5AV6 - chains D and J of the 10 polymer chains in the assembly; structure by X-ray diffraction, 2.20 A resolution.

== Chain D ==
Molecule: Histone H2B type 1-J
From: Homo sapiens
UniProt: P06899 (H2B1J_HUMAN); residues 0-125 here correspond to UniProt positions 1-126 (UniProt number = residue number + 1)
Sequence (129 residues; numbered -3 to 125; the number before each row is that of its first residue; numbers below 1 keep their minus sign (Gly-3 is residue -3)):
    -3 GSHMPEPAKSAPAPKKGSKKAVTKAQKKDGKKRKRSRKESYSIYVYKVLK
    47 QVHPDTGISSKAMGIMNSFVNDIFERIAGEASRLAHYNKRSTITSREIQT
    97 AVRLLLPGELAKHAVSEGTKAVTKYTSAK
Disordered / not traced: -3 to 28
Construct notes: expression tag (-3 to -1)
Bound ions: Mn2+: Val48 (shared with 1 residue of chain E)

== Chain J ==
Molecule: 147-nt DNA strand
Sequence (147 nucleotides; numbered -73 to 73; the number before each row is that of its first residue; numbers below 1 keep their minus sign (DA-73 is residue -73)):
   -73 ATCAATATCCACCTGCAGATACTACCAAAAGTGTATTTGGAAACTGCTCC
   -23 ATCAAAAGGCATGTTCAGCTGGATTCCAGCTGAACATGCCTTTTGATGGA
    27 GCAGTTTCCAAATACACTTTTGGTAGTATCTGCAGGTGGATATTGAT
Bound ions: Mn2+ site 1: DG-35, DG-34; Mn2+ site 2 near DG-3 (its only coordinating residue here); Mn2+ site 3 near DG5 (its only coordinating residue here); Mn2+ site 4 near DG27 (its only coordinating residue here); Mn2+ site 5 near DG48 (its only coordinating residue here); Mn2+ site 6 near DG61 (its only coordinating residue here)

== How chain D and chain J interact ==
Contacting residue pairs - 14 pairs, chain D then chain J:
  Arg29(D) with DT-29(J), hydrogen bond to the base; DG-28(J), hydrogen bond to the sugar; DC-27(J), hydrogen bond to the phosphate
  Lys30(D) with DG49(J), base contact
  Arg31(D) with DT-26(J), sugar contact
  Ser32(D) with DT50(J), phosphate contact
  Arg33(D) with DG49(J), phosphate contact; DT50(J), phosphate contact
  Lys34(D) with DG49(J), hydrogen bond to the phosphate; DT50(J), hydrogen bond to the phosphate
  Glu35(D) with DG49(J), phosphate contact
  Ser36(D) with DG49(J), hydrogen bond to the phosphate
  Ile39(D) with DG48(J), phosphate contact
  Tyr40(D) with DG48(J), sugar contact
Other interface residues (no listed pair), chain J (8 interface residues in all): DC-30

== In short ==
10 residues of chain D and 8 residues of chain J are in contact; the contacts include 6 hydrogen bonds. Polar
pairs include Arg29(D)-DT-29(J), Arg29(D)-DG-28(J) and Arg29(D)-DC-27(J). The Mn2+ site 1 is built by DG-35(J)
and DG-34(J).
Chain D is Histone H2B type 1-J (Homo sapiens) and chain J is a 147-nt DNA strand; the structure, human
nucleosome core particle, was determined by X-ray diffraction together with 5AV5, 5AV8, 5AV9, 5AVB and 5AVC
from the same study.
